PDB entry 2HVD | X-ray diffraction, 2.15 A resolution | chains B and C of the 3 polymer chains in the assembly

Chain B (and C):
Name: Nucleoside diphosphate kinase A
Organism: Homo sapiens
Notes: EC 2.7.4.6; chain C of this document is another copy of the same molecule, construct and numbering; everything in this record applies to it too
Reference sequence: P15531 (NDKA_HUMAN); residues 1-152 here = UniProt positions 1-152
Sequence (152 residues; each row starts with the number of its first residue):
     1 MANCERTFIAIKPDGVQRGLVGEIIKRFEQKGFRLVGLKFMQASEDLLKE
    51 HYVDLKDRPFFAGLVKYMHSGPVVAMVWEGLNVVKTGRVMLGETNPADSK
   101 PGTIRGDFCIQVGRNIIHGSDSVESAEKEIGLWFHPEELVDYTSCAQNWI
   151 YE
Not modelled in the structure: 1
Ligand contacts: ADP (adenosine-5'-diphosphate): K12, Y52, L55, F60, L64, Y67, R88, T94, R105, V112, G113, N115, I117
Swiss-Prot annotation at these positions:
  - active site: H118 (Pros-phosphohistidine intermediate)
  - binding site (ATP): K12, F60, R88, T94, R105, N115
  - modified residue (Phosphoserine): S120, S122, S125
  - cross-link: K100 (Glycyl lysine isopeptide (Lys-Gly) (interchain with G-Cter in ubiquitin))
  - natural variant: S120 (S120G: In a neuroblastoma sample)
  - mutagenesis: F60 (F60W: No loss of activity or substrate binding), P96 (P96S: Increased motility of carcinoma cells), H118 (H118F: Loss of serine/threonine kinase activity. Some loss of motility of carcinoma cells; H118G: Loss of activity), S120 (S120A: Limited increase in motility of carcinoma cells)

Interface between chain B and chain C:
Pairs across the interface (38):
  P13(B) - W149(C)  hydrophobic
  D14(B) - W149(C)
  Q17(B) - W149(C)
  R18(B) - Q30(C)  hydrogen bond (side chain-backbone)
  R18(B) - K31(C)
  R18(B) - G32(C)
  R18(B) - W149(C)
  R18(B) - I150(C)
  S70(B) - W149(C)
  P96(B) - K31(C)
  A97(B) - K85(C)  hydrogen bond (backbone-side chain)
  P101(B) - V89(C)
  P101(B) - M90(C)  hydrophobic
  P101(B) - G102(C)
  R105(B) - K31(C)  hydrogen bond (backbone-side chain)
  G106(B) - K31(C)  hydrogen bond (backbone-side chain)
  D107(B) - Q30(C)
  D107(B) - K31(C)  hydrogen bond (backbone-backbone)
  F108(B) - Q30(C)
  F108(B) - K31(C)
  C109(B) - K31(C)  hydrogen bond (backbone-side chain)
  I110(B) - K31(C)
  I110(B) - G32(C)
  I110(B) - F33(C)  hydrophobic
  I110(B) - L81(C)  hydrophobic
  I110(B) - I150(C)  hydrophobic
  I110(B) - Y151(C)  hydrophobic
  Q111(B) - L81(C)
  Q111(B) - I150(C)
  Q111(B) - Y151(C)
  Q111(B) - E152(C)  hydrogen bond (side chain-backbone)
  V112(B) - E152(C)
  G113(B) - E152(C)  hydrogen bond (backbone-side chain)
  R114(B) - N148(C)  hydrogen bond (side chain-backbone)
  R114(B) - W149(C)
  R114(B) - I150(C)
  R114(B) - Y151(C)
  R114(B) - E152(C)
Also at the interface, not in a pair above, chain B (19 interface residues in all): G102
Also at the interface, not in a pair above, chain C (18 interface residues in all): R27, P101, T103, A146

In short:
Chain B and chain C form an interface of 19 and 18 residues respectively; the contacts include 9 hydrogen
bonds. Polar pairs include R18(B)-Q30(C), A97(B)-K85(C) and R105(B)-K31(C). Chain B binds ADP.
Both chains are Nucleoside diphosphate kinase A (Homo sapiens). Entry 2HVD (Human nucleoside diphosphate
kinase A complexed with ADP) was determined by X-ray diffraction (same publication as 2HVE).
